PDB entry 1QPW | X-ray diffraction, 1.80 A resolution | chains B and C of the 4 polymer chains in the assembly

[Chain B]
Name: Porcine hemoglobin (beta subunit)
Source organism: Sus scrofa
UniProt: P02067 (HBB_PIG); residue numbers follow UniProt; this construct covers 1-146
Chain sequence (146 residues; numbered 1 to 146; the number before each row is that of its first residue):
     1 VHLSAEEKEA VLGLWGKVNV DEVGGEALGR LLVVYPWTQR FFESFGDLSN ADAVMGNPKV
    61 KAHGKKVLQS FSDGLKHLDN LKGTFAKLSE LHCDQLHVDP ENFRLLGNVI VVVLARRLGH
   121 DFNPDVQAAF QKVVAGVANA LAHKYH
Differences from the reference sequence: conflict D125 (Asn in P01965)
Ion coordination: heme Fe: H92 (together with oxygen molecule)
Ligand contacts: heme / oxygen molecule: L28, L31, T38, F41, F42, F45, H63, K66, V67, S70, F85, L88, L91, H92, L96, V98, N102, F103, L106, V137, L141

[Chain C]
Name: Porcine hemoglobin (alpha subunit)
Source organism: Sus scrofa
UniProt: P01965 (HBA_PIG); numbering as in UniProt (aligned over 1-141)
Chain sequence (141 residues; row label = number of the first residue in the row):
     1 VLSAADKANV KAAWGKVGGQ AGAHGAEALE RMFLGFPTTK TYFPHFNLSH GSDQVKAHGQ
    61 KVADALTKAV GHLDDLPGAL SALSDLHAHK LRVDPVNFKL LSHCLLVTLA AHHPDDFNPS
   121 VHASLDKFLA NVSTVLTSKY R
UniProt features mapped onto this chain:
  - binding site (O2): H58
  - binding site (heme b): H87
  - modified residue: S3 (Phosphoserine), K7 (N6-succinyllysine), K11 (N6-succinyllysine), K16 (N6-acetyllysine), K40 (N6-succinyllysine), S49 (Phosphoserine), S102 (Phosphoserine), T108 (Phosphothreonine), S124 (Phosphoserine), T134 (Phosphothreonine), T137 (Phosphothreonine), S138 (Phosphoserine)
Ion coordination: heme Fe: H87 (together with oxygen molecule)
Ligand contacts:
  - heme (HEM): M32, T39, Y42, F43, H45, F46, H58, K61, V62, A65, L66, L83, L86, H87, L91, V93, N97, F98, L101, S133, L136
  - oxygen molecule (OXY): L29, F43, H58, V62, L101

[Interface between chain B and chain C]
Contacting residue pairs - 16 pairs, chain B then chain C:
  V34(B) with R141(C)
  Y35(B) with R141(C)
  P36(B) with Y140(C)
  W37(B) with R92(C); D94(C); P95(C); Y140(C), hydrophobic
  Q39(B) with R92(C)
  R40(B) with Y42(C); L91(C), hydrogen bond (side chain-backbone); R92(C)
  E43(B) with R92(C), salt bridge
  H97(B) with T38(C); T41(C)
  N102(B) with D94(C), hydrogen bond
  H146(B) with P37(C)
Interface residues without a listed pair, chain B (14 interface residues in all): V98, D99, E101, Y145
Interface residues without a listed pair, chain C (13 interface residues in all): V93, V96, L100

[Overview]
14 residues of chain B and 13 residues of chain C are in contact, with 2 hydrogen bonds and 1 salt bridge.
Polar pairs include E43(B)-R92(C), R40(B)-L91(C) and N102(B)-D94(C). Bound to chain B: heme / oxygen molecule.
Bound to chain C: heme and oxygen molecule.
Chain B is Porcine hemoglobin (beta subunit) and chain C is Porcine hemoglobin (alpha subunit), both from Sus
scrofa; the structure, Crystal structure determination of porcine hemoglobin at 1.8A resolution, was
determined by X-ray diffraction.
